PDB entry 9ASG | X-ray diffraction, 2.03 A resolution | chains A and C of the 3 polymer chains in the assembly

# Chain A
Name: HLA class I histocompatibility antigen, A alpha chain
Organism: Homo sapiens
Notes: fragment: extracellular domain
UniProt: P04439 (HLAA_HUMAN); residues 1-274 here correspond to UniProt positions 25-298 (UniProt number = residue number + 24)
Sequence (274 residues; numbered 1 to 274; the number before each row is that of its first residue):
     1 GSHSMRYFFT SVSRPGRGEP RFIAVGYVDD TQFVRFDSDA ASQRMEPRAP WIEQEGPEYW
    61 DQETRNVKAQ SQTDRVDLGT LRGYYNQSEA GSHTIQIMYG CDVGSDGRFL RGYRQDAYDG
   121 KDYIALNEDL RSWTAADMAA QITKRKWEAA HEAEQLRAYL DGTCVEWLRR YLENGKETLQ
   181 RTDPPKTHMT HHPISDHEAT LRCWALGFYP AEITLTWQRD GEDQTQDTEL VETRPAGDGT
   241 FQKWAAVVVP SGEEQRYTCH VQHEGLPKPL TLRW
Disulfide bonds: Cys101-Cys164, Cys203-Cys259
UniProt features mapped onto this chain:
  - binding site (a peptide antigen): Tyr7, Thr73, Tyr84, Asp116, Thr143, Lys146, Tyr159, Tyr171
  - modified residue: Tyr59 (Sulfotyrosine)
  - glycosylation: Asn86 (N-linked (GlcNAc...) asparagine)

# Chain C
Name: Phosphatidylinositol 4,5-bisphosphate 3-kinase catalytic subunit alpha isoform
Notes: EC 2.7.1.137, 2.7.1.153, 2.7.11.1; fragment: residues 1046-1054 (Uniprot numbering)
UniProt: P42336 (PK3CA_HUMAN); residues 1-9 here correspond to UniProt positions 1046-1054 (UniProt number = residue number + 1045)
Sequence (9 residues; each row starts with the number of its first residue):
     1 ALHGGWTTK
Sequence notes: engineered mutation Leu2 (His1047 in P42336)
Modified / non-standard residues: Trp6 (3-(1-benzothiophen-3-yl)-L-alanine; 4OG)

# How chain A and chain C interact
Residue-residue contacts (38; chain A residue first):
  Met5(A) - Ala1(C)
  Tyr7(A) - Ala1(C)  hydrogen bond (side chain-backbone)
  Tyr7(A) - Leu2(C)  hydrophobic
  Phe9(A) - Leu2(C)  hydrophobic
  Met45(A) - Leu2(C)  hydrophobic
  Glu63(A) - Ala1(C)
  Glu63(A) - Leu2(C)  hydrogen bond (side chain-backbone)
  Asn66(A) - Gly4(C)
  Asn66(A) - Trp6(C)
  Val67(A) - Leu2(C)  hydrophobic
  Ala69(A) - Trp6(C)
  Gln70(A) - Trp6(C)
  Thr73(A) - Trp6(C)
  Val76(A) - Thr8(C)
  Asp77(A) - Thr8(C)
  Asp77(A) - Lys9(C)  salt bridge
  Thr80(A) - Lys9(C)
  Leu81(A) - Lys9(C)
  Tyr84(A) - Lys9(C)  hydrogen bond (side chain-backbone)
  Tyr99(A) - Leu2(C)
  Tyr99(A) - His3(C)  hydrogen bond (side chain-backbone)
  Asp116(A) - Lys9(C)  salt bridge
  Tyr123(A) - Lys9(C)
  Thr143(A) - Lys9(C)  hydrogen bond (side chain-backbone)
  Lys146(A) - Thr8(C)  hydrogen bond
  Lys146(A) - Lys9(C)  hydrogen bond (side chain-backbone)
  Trp147(A) - Thr7(C)  hydrogen bond (side chain-backbone)
  Trp147(A) - Thr8(C)  hydrogen bond (side chain-backbone)
  Trp147(A) - Lys9(C)
  Glu152(A) - Thr7(C)  hydrogen bond
  Gln155(A) - His3(C)
  Gln155(A) - Gly5(C)
  Leu156(A) - His3(C)
  Tyr159(A) - Ala1(C)  hydrogen bond (side chain-backbone)
  Tyr159(A) - Leu2(C)
  Tyr159(A) - His3(C)
  Trp167(A) - Ala1(C)
  Tyr171(A) - Ala1(C)  hydrogen bond (side chain-backbone)
Other interface residues (no listed pair), chain A (30 interface residues in all): Tyr59, Ile97, Arg114

# In short
30 residues of chain A and 9 residues of chain C are in contact, with 12 hydrogen bonds and 2 salt bridges.
Polar contacts include Asp77(A)-Lys9(C), Asp116(A)-Lys9(C) and Tyr7(A)-Ala1(C). UniProt lists 8 peptide
antigen-binding residues on chain A.
Here chain A is HLA class I histocompatibility antigen, A alpha chain (Homo sapiens) and chain C is
Phosphatidylinositol 4,5-bisphosphate 3-kinase catalytic subunit alpha isoform. Entry 9ASG (Crystal structure
of HLA-A*03:01 in complex with a mutant PIK3CA peptide analogue (Trp-6 Bta)) was determined by X-ray
diffraction, deposited together with 8VCL.
